Entry 7K0C (electron microscopy, 3.30 A resolution); this record covers chains B and F of the 12 polymer chains in the assembly.

[Chain B (and F)]
Protein: Immunoglobulin heavy constant mu
Organism: Homo sapiens
Notes: chain F of this document is another copy of the same molecule, construct and numbering; everything in this record applies to it too
Reference sequence: P01871 (IGHM_HUMAN); residues 226-576 here correspond to UniProt positions 103-453 (UniProt number = residue number - 123)
Amino-acid sequence (369 residues; numbered 208 to 576; the number before each row is that of its first residue):
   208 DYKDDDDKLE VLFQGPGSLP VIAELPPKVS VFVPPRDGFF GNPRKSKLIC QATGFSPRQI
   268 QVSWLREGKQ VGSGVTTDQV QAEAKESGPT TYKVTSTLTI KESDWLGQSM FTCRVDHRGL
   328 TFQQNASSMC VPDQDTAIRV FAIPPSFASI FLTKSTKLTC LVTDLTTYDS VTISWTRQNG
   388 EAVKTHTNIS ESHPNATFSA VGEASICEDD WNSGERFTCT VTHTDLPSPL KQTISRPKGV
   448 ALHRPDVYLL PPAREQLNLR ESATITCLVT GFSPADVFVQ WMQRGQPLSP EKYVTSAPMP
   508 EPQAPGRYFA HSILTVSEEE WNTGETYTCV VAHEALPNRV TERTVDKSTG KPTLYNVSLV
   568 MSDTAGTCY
Disordered / not traced: 208-344, 572-576 (chain F: 208-344, 445-448)
Disulfides: Cys367-Cys426, Cys474-Cys536
Construct notes: expression tag (208-225)
Curated features (UniProtKB/Swiss-Prot):
  - glycosylation (N-linked (GlcNAc...) asparagine): Asn332 (complex), Asn395, Asn402
Reported in the primary citation:
  - self-association interface (contacts with another copy of this molecule); pairs are residue here / residue on that copy: Cys414-Cys414 (disulfide), Leu561

[Chain B / chain F interface]
Pairs across the interface (6):
  Arg461(B) - Asp570(F)
  Asn465(B) - Asp570(F)
  Asn465(B) - Thr571(F)
  Leu566(B) - Leu566(F)  hydrophobic
  Met568(B) - Tyr562(F)  hydrophobic
  Met568(B) - Val564(F)  hydrophobic
Interface residues without a listed pair, chain B (5 interface residues in all): Asp570

[In short]
The chain B/chain F interface involves 5 residues from each chain. The paper reports a self-association
interface involving Cys414(B) and Leu561(B).
Chain B and chain F are both Immunoglobulin heavy constant mu (Homo sapiens); the structure, Structure of
Secretory IgM Core, was determined by electron microscopy.
